Entry 7YNY (X-ray diffraction, 3.51 A resolution); this record covers chains B and G of the 8 polymer chains in the assembly.

Chain B (and G):
Molecule: Lef3
Organism: Helicoverpa armigera nucleopolyhedrovirus
Notes: chain G of this document is another copy of the same molecule, construct and numbering; everything in this record applies to it too
Reference sequence: Q91BW6 (Q91BW6_9ABAC); residue numbers follow UniProt; this construct covers 1-379
Chain sequence (413 residues; row label = number of the first residue in the row; numbers below 1 keep their minus sign (Met-33 is residue -33)):
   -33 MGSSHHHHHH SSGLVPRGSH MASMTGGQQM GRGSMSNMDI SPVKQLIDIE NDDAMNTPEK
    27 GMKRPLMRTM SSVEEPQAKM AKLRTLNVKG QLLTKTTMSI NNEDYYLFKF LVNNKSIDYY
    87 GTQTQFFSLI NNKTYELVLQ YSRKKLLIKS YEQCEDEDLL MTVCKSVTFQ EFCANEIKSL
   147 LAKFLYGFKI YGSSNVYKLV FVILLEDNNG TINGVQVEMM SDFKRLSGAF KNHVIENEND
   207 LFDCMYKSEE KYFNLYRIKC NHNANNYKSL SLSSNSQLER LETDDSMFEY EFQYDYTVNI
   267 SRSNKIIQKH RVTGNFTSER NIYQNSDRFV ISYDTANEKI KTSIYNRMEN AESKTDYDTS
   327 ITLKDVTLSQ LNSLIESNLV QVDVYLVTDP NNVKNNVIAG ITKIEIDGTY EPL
Disordered / not traced: -33 to 47
Construct notes: initiating methionine (-33); expression tag (-32 to 0)
Reported in the primary citation:
  - self-association interface (contacts with another copy of this molecule): Leu112, Leu329
  - mutagenesis - Y311A: unchanged binding to dA60
  - mutagenesis - K271A, Y311A: decreased binding to dA30
  - mutagenesis - S292A, R294A, N361A: unchanged binding to ssDNA
  - mutagenesis - K164A, E184A, R268A: abolished binding to dA30
  - mutagenesis - K164A, E184A, R268A: abolished binding to dA60
  - mutagenesis - K271A: decreased binding to dA60

Chain B / chain G interface:
Contacting residue pairs - 26 pairs, chain B then chain G:
  Leu59(B) with Met64(G)
  Thr60(B) with Thr62(G); Thr63(G); Met64(G)
  Lys61(B) with Lys61(G); Thr62(G); Thr63(G), hydrogen bond (backbone-backbone)
  Thr62(B) with Thr60(G); Lys61(G); Thr62(G), hydrogen bond
  Thr63(B) with Thr60(G); Lys61(G), hydrogen bond (backbone-backbone); Asn97(G)
  Met64(B) with Leu59(G); Thr60(G); Asn97(G)
  Ser65(B) with Asn97(G); Asn98(G), hydrogen bond (backbone-side chain)
  Ile66(B) with Asn98(G)
  Asp70(B) with Asn97(G)
  Phe93(B) with Phe93(G), hydrophobic
  Asn97(B) with Thr63(G); Met64(G); Ser65(G); Asp70(G)
  Asn98(B) with Ser65(G), hydrogen bond (side chain-backbone)
Other interface residues (no listed pair), chain B (13 interface residues in all): Phe92
Other interface residues (no listed pair), chain G (12 interface residues in all): Phe92

Overview:
13 residues of chain B face 12 of chain G across their interface; the contacts include 5 hydrogen bonds. Polar
pairs include Thr62(B)-Thr62(G), Ser65(B)-Asn98(G) and Lys61(B)-Thr63(G). The paper reports that K164A, E184A
and R268A of chain B abolish binding to dA30; a self-association interface involving Leu112(B) and Leu329(B);
8 substitutions were tested in all.
Chain B and chain G are both Lef3 (Helicoverpa armigera nucleopolyhedrovirus); the structure, Crystal
structure of baculovirus LEF-3 from Helicoverpa armigera nucleopolyhedrovirus, was determined by X-ray
diffraction (same publication as 7YPO and 7YPQ).
